Entry 7LXU (electron microscopy, 3.10 A resolution); this record covers chains S and T of the 28 polymer chains in the assembly.

Chain S:
Protein: 20S proteasome alpha-5 subunit
Organism: Plasmodium falciparum (isolate 3D7)
Notes: EC 3.4.25.1
UniProt: Q8IBI3 (Q8IBI3_PLAF7); residue numbers follow UniProt; this construct covers 1-256
Chain sequence (256 residues; numbered 1 to 256; the number before each row is that of its first residue):
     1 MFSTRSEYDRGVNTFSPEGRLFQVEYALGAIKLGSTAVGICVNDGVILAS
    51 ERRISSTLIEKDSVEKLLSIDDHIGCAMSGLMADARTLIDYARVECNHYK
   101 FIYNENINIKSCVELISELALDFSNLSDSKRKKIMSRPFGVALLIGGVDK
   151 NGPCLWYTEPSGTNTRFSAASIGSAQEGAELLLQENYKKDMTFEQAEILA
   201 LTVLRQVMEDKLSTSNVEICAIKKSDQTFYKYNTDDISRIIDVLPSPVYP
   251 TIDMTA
Disordered / not traced: 1-6, 127-133, 250-256

Chain T:
Protein: 20S proteasome alpha-6 subunit
Organism: Plasmodium falciparum (isolate 3D7)
Notes: EC 3.4.25.1
UniProt: Q8IK90 (Q8IK90_PLAF7); residue numbers follow UniProt; this construct covers 1-254
Chain sequence (254 residues; row label = number of the first residue in the row):
     1 MYRNLYDTDNIIYSPEGRLYQVEYASEAIKQGTCAVAIKSKDYVVVSGLK
    51 KCISKLSFPQEKIFKIDDYIGISMSGITSDAKVLTKFMQNECLSHKFLYN
   101 ENINIESLVRSVADKYQKNTQKSSKRAFGVGLMIAAYHNEPCIFETRPNG
   151 SYFEYDALSFGARSHASKTYLEKNLHLFEECSLEELILHCLKALKCSLSS
   201 ESELTISNTALAVVGKNHPWQEISSLQLEEYLSKVKMDAEQEQVEENVQN
   251 EANE
Disordered / not traced: 1-2, 238-254

Chain S / chain T interface:
Residue-residue contacts - 41 pairs, chain S then chain T:
  Asp-9(S) / Thr-8(T)
  Asn-13(S) / Ser-124(T)  hydrogen bond (side chain-backbone)
  Asn-13(S) / Arg-126(T)
  Thr-14(S) / Thr-8(T)
  Thr-14(S) / Gln-21(T)
  Phe-15(S) / Gln-21(T)
  Phe-15(S) / Tyr-24(T)
  Phe-15(S) / Ala-25(T)  hydrophobic
  Phe-15(S) / Ile-77(T)  hydrophobic
  Phe-15(S) / Arg-126(T)
  Phe-15(S) / Ala-127(T)
  Ser-16(S) / Tyr-24(T)
  Pro-17(S) / Tyr-24(T)  hydrophobic
  Pro-17(S) / Glu-27(T)
  Glu-18(S) / Glu-27(T)
  Gly-19(S) / Tyr-24(T)
  Gly-19(S) / Glu-27(T)  hydrogen bond (backbone-side chain)
  Gly-19(S) / Ala-28(T)
  Leu-21(S) / Arg-126(T)
  Glu-114(S) / Lys-82(T)  salt bridge
  Leu-121(S) / Ser-79(T)
  Ser-124(S) / Arg-126(T)
  Asn-125(S) / Asn-119(T)
  Asn-125(S) / Lys-125(T)
  Leu-126(S) / Val-83(T)  hydrophobic
  Leu-126(S) / Asn-119(T)
  Thr-163(S) / Gln-60(T)
  Thr-163(S) / Thr-78(T)
  Asn-164(S) / Gln-60(T)  hydrogen bond (backbone-side chain)
  Thr-165(S) / Ile-53(T)
  Thr-165(S) / Gln-60(T)
  Arg-166(S) / Ser-57(T)
  Arg-166(S) / Phe-58(T)  hydrogen bond (backbone-backbone)
  Phe-167(S) / Ile-53(T)  hydrophobic
  Phe-167(S) / Ser-57(T)
  Ser-168(S) / Leu-56(T)  hydrogen bond (side chain-backbone)
  Ala-169(S) / Leu-56(T)
  Gln-184(S) / Ser-54(T)
  Gln-184(S) / Lys-55(T)  hydrogen bond
  Gln-184(S) / Leu-56(T)
  Tyr-187(S) / Leu-56(T)  hydrophobic
Also at the interface, not in a pair above, chain S (28 interface residues in all): Arg-20, Ser-161, Gly-162, Glu-180, Leu-183
Also at the interface, not in a pair above, chain T (26 interface residues in all): Gln-31, Phe-128, Gly-129

Overview:
28 residues of chain S and 26 residues of chain T are in contact, with 6 hydrogen bonds and 1 salt bridge.
Polar contacts include Glu-114(S)/Lys-82(T), Asn-13(S)/Ser-124(T) and Gly-19(S)/Glu-27(T).
Chain S is 20S proteasome alpha-5 subunit and chain T is 20S proteasome alpha-6 subunit, both from Plasmodium
falciparum (isolate 3D7); the structure, Structure of Plasmodium falciparum 20S proteasome with bound MPI-5,
was determined by electron microscopy, deposited together with 7LXT.
